PDB entry 8DNU | electron microscopy, 2.73 A resolution | chains A and G of the 10 polymer chains in the assembly

# Chain A (and G)
Molecule: Glutamine synthetase
Source organism: Homo sapiens
Notes: EC 6.3.1.2, 2.3.1.225; chain G of this document is another copy of the same molecule, construct and numbering; everything in this record applies to it too
UniProt: P15104 (GLNA_HUMAN); residues 1-373 here = UniProt positions 1-373
Sequence (373 residues; row label = number of the first residue in the row):
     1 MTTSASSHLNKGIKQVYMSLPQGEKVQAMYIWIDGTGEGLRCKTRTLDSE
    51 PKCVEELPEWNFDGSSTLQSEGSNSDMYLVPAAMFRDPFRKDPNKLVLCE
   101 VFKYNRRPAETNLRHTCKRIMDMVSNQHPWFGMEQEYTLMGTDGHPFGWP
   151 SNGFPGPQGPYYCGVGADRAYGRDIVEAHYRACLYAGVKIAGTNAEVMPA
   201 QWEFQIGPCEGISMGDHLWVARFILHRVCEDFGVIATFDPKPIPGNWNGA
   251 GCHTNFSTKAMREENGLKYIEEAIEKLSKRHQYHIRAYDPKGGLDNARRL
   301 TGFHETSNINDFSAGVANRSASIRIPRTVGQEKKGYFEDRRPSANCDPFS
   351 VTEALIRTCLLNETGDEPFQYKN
Unresolved in the structure: 1-2, 373
Swiss-Prot annotation at these positions:
  - region: Thr-2 to Lys-25 (Required for glutamine-induced ubiquitination by CRL4(CRBN) and proteasomal degradation)
  - binding site (ATP): Glu-134, Glu-203 to Pro-208, Asn-255 to Ser-257, Arg-319, Arg-324
  - binding site (Mn(2+)): Glu-134, Glu-136, Glu-196, Glu-203, His-253, Glu-338
  - binding site (L-glutamate): Asn-246, Trp-247, Arg-319, Arg-340
  - binding site (ADP): Tyr-336 to Glu-338
  - modified residue: Thr-2 (N-acetylthreonine), Lys-11 (N6-acetyllysine), Lys-14 (N6-acetyllysine), Tyr-104 (Phosphotyrosine), Ser-343 (Phosphoserine)
  - natural variant: Arg-324 (R324C: In GLND), Arg-341 (R341C: In GLND)
  - mutagenesis: Thr-2 to Tyr-17 (Is stable in high glutamine conditions and does not undergo glutamine-induced degradation), Lys-11 (K11A: Increased ubiquitination and increased proteasomal degradation; when associated with A-14; K11R: Decreased glutamine-induced acetylation; when associated with R-14 ...), Lys-14 (K14A: Increased ubiquitination and increased proteasomal degradation; when associated with A-11; K14R: Decreased glutamine-induced acetylation; when associated with R-11 ...), Cys-209 (C209A: Reduced ability to mediate autopalmitoylation), Arg-299 (R299E: Loss of glutamine synthase activity. Does not affect interaction with BEST2), Arg-324 (R324A: Decreases ribosomal 40S subunit synthesis. Loss of nucleolar location of BYSL)
Ligand contacts: Mn2+ (MN): Glu-134, Arg-319, Glu-338
What the authors report for this chain:
  - binding site for Mn2+: Arg-319 (proposed by the authors, not directly observed)
  - disease-associated variants - R324C, R341C: decreased catalytic activity (citing earlier work)

# How chain A and chain G interact
Contacting residue pairs - 10 pairs, chain A then chain G:
  Pro-150(A) / Pro-150(G)  hydrophobic
  Pro-150(A) / Ser-151(G)
  Pro-150(A) / Gly-153(G)
  Ser-151(A) / Pro-150(G)
  Gly-153(A) / Pro-150(G)
  Gly-153(A) / Phe-154(G)
  Phe-154(A) / Gly-153(G)
  Phe-154(A) / Phe-154(G)  hydrogen bond (backbone-backbone)
  Phe-154(A) / Gly-156(G)
  Gly-156(A) / Phe-154(G)
Also at the interface, not in a pair above, chain A (7 interface residues in all): Asn-152, Pro-155
Also at the interface, not in a pair above, chain G (7 interface residues in all): Asn-152, Pro-155

# In short
The chain A/chain G interface involves 7 residues from each chain; the contacts include 1 hydrogen bond. Its
one hydrogen bond, Phe-154(A)/Phe-154(G), is backbone to backbone. Ligands of chain A: Mn2+. The paper reports
a binding site for Mn2+ at Arg-319(A); R324C and R341C of chain A reduce catalytic activity.
Chain A and chain G are both Glutamine synthetase (Homo sapiens); the structure, Human Brain Glutamine
Synthetase, was determined by electron microscopy together with 8DNO and 8DNP from the same study.
